PDB entry 1FFT | X-ray diffraction, 3.50 A resolution | chains A and C of the 4 polymer chains in the assembly

# Chain A
Name: Ubiquinol oxidase
Organism: Escherichia coli
Notes: EC 1.10.3.-
UniProtKB: P0ABI8 (CYOB_ECOLI); residues 1-663 here = UniProt positions 1-663
Amino-acid sequence (663 residues; row label = number of the first residue in the row):
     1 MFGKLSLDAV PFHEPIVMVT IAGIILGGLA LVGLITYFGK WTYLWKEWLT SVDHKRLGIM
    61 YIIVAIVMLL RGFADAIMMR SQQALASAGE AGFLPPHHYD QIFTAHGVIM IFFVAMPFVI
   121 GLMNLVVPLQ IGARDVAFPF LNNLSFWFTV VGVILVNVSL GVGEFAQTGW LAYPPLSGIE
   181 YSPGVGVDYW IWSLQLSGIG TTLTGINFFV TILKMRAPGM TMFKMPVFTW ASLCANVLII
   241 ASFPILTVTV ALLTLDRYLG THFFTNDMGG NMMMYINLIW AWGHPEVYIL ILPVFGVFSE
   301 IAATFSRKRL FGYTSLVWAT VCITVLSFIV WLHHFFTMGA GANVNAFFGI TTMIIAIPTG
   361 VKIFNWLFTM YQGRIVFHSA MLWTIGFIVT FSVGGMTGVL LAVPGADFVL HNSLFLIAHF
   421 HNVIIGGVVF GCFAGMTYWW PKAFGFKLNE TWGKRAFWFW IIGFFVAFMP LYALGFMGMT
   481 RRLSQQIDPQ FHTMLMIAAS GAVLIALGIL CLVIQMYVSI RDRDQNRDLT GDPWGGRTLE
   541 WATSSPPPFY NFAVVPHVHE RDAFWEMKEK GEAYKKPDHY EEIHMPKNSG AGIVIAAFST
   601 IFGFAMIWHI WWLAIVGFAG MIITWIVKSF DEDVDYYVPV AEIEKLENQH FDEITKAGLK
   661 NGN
Unresolved in the structure: 1-51, 553-663
Curated features (UniProtKB/Swiss-Prot):
  - binding site (ubiquinone-8): Arg-71, Asp-75, His-98
  - binding site (heme b): His-106, Trp-170, His-421, Arg-481, Arg-482
  - binding site (Cu(2+)): His-284, His-333, His-334
  - binding site (Fe(II)-heme o): Tyr-288, His-411, His-419
  - cross-link: His-284 to Tyr-288 (1'-histidyl-3'-tyrosine (His-Tyr))
  - mutagenesis: His-54 (H54A: 50% quinol oxidase activity), Lys-55 (K55Q: No effect), Arg-71 (R71H: No quinol oxidase activity; R71Q/L: Abolishes quinol oxidase activity), Asp-75 (D75E: Very similar to wild-type; D75H: No quinol oxidase activity, altered binding of a semiquinone intermediate at the QH site; D75N: Abolishes quinol oxidase activity), Arg-80 (R80Q: Abolishes quinol oxidase activity), His-98 (H98F: About 1% quinol oxidase activity; H98N: Abolishes enzyme activity), Gln-101 (Q101N: Reduces quinol oxidase activity by 75%, decreased affinity for ubiquinol-1), Ile-102 (I102W: No quinol oxidase activity), His-106 (H106A: 2% quinol oxidase activity, loss of heme b, loss of heme o, loss of Cu(B)), Asp-135 (D135N: Abolishes quinol oxidase activity), Tyr-173 (Y173F: No effect), Asp-188 (D188N: No effect), 15 further mutagenesis entries in UniProt
Metal / ion sites: heme Fe: His-106, His-421; Cu ion: His-284, His-333, His-334; heme o Fe near His-419 (its only coordinating residue here)
Residues lining bound ligands:
  - heme (HEM): Phe-73, Arg-80, Gln-83, Tyr-99, Phe-103, Thr-104, His-106, Gly-107, Met-110, Ile-111, Ala-115, Gly-169, Trp-170, Ile-417, Phe-420, His-421, Ile-424, Ile-425, Val-429, Phe-468, Arg-481, Arg-482, Leu-483, Ile-505
  - heme o (HEO): Trp-170, Trp-280, Val-287, Tyr-288, Ile-291, His-333, His-334, Thr-352, Ala-356, Thr-359, Gly-360, Phe-391, Ser-392, Gly-395, Met-396, Gly-398, Val-399, Leu-401, Ala-402, Asp-407, His-411, Asn-412, Leu-416, His-419, Phe-420, Val-423, Ile-424, Arg-481

# Chain C
Name: Ubiquinol oxidase
Organism: Escherichia coli
Notes: EC 1.10.3.-
UniProtKB: P0ABJ3 (CYOC_ECOLI); residues 25-204 here = UniProt positions 25-204
Amino-acid sequence (204 residues; row label = number of the first residue in the row):
     1 MATDTLTHAT AHAHEHGHHD AGGTKIFGFW IYLMSDCILF SILFATYAVL VNGTAGGPTG
    61 KDIFELPFVL VETFLLLFSS ITYGMAAIAM YKNNKSQVIS WLALTWLFGA GFIGMEIYEF
   121 HHLIVNGMGP DRSGFLSAFF ALVGTHGLHV TSGLIWMAVL MVQIARRGLT STNRTRIMCL
   181 SLFWHFLDVV WICVFTVVYL MGAM
Unresolved in the structure: 1-18, 204
Sequence notes: cloning artifact (1-24)

# Interface between chain A and chain C
Residue-residue contacts - 20 pairs, chain A then chain C:
  Phe-138(A) / Lys-25(C)
  Phe-138(A) / Gly-28(C)
  Ile-206(A) / Ile-31(C)  hydrophobic
  Phe-209(A) / Ile-31(C)  hydrophobic
  Val-210(A) / Thr-24(C)
  Val-210(A) / Gly-28(C)
  Lys-214(A) / Asp-20(C)
  Lys-214(A) / Gly-23(C)  hydrogen bond (side chain-backbone)
  Lys-214(A) / Thr-24(C)  hydrogen bond (side chain-backbone)
  Ile-240(A) / Met-34(C)  hydrophobic
  Pro-244(A) / Ile-38(C)  hydrophobic
  Val-248(A) / Leu-39(C)  hydrophobic
  Val-248(A) / Ile-42(C)  hydrophobic
  Val-248(A) / Leu-43(C)  hydrophobic
  Leu-252(A) / Thr-46(C)
  Phe-263(A) / Thr-46(C)
  Met-268(A) / Ser-133(C)
  Gly-269(A) / Leu-50(C)
  Met-274(A) / Val-49(C)  hydrophobic
  Leu-278(A) / Ile-42(C)  hydrophobic
Other interface residues (no listed pair), chain A (21 interface residues in all): Thr-202, Leu-203, Leu-213, Gly-260, Thr-261, His-262, Gly-270
Other interface residues (no listed pair), chain C (21 interface residues in all): Phe-27, Tyr-32, Ser-35, Asp-131, Arg-132, Ser-137

# In short
The chain A/chain C interface involves 21 residues from each chain; the contacts include 2 hydrogen bonds.
Polar contacts include Lys-214(A)/Gly-23(C) and Lys-214(A)/Thr-24(C). Bound to chain A: heme and heme o.
Chain A is Ubiquinol oxidase and chain C is Ubiquinol oxidase, both from Escherichia coli; the structure, The
structure of ubiquinol oxidase from Escherichia coli, was determined by X-ray diffraction.
